PDB entry 8DAQ | electron microscopy, 4.35 A resolution (low resolution: residue-level contacts below are approximate; hydrogen-bond / salt-bridge calls are withheld) | chains E and G of the 8 polymer chains in the assembly

# Chain E (and G)
Molecule: E1 envelope glycoprotein
Source organism: Western equine encephalitis virus
Notes: chain G of this document is another copy of the same molecule, construct and numbering; everything in this record applies to it too
Reference sequence: Q1W679 (Q1W679_WEEV); residues 1-438 here correspond to UniProt positions 798-1235 (UniProt number = residue number + 797)
Chain sequence (438 residues; each row starts with the number of its first residue):
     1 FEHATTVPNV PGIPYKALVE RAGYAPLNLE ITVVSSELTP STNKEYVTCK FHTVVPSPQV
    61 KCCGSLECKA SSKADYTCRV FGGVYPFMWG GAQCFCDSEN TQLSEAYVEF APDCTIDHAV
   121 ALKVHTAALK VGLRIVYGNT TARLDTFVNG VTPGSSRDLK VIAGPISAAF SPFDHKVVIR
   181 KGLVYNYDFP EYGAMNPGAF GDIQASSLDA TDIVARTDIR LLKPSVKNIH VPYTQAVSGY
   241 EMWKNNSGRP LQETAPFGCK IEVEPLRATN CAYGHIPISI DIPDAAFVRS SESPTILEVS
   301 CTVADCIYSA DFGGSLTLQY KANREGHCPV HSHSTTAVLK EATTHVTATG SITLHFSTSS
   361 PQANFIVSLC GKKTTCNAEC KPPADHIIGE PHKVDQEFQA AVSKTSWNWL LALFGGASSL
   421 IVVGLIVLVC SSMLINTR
Disulfides: Cys-49/Cys-114, Cys-62/Cys-94, Cys-63/Cys-96, Cys-68/Cys-78, Cys-259/Cys-271, Cys-301/Cys-376, Cys-306/Cys-380, Cys-328/Cys-370
Glycans and other covalent adducts: N-acetylglucosamine (NAG) linked to Asn-139

# How chain E and chain G interact
Contacting residue pairs - 12 pairs, chain E then chain G:
  Ser-41(E) with Asn-43(G)
  Asn-43(E) with Ser-41(G)
  His-125(E) with His-125(G)
  Thr-126(E) with His-175(G)
  Asn-149(E) with Glu-191(G)
  Thr-152(E) with Gly-193(G); Ala-194(G)
  His-175(E) with Thr-126(G)
  Glu-191(E) with Asn-149(G)
  Tyr-192(E) with Phe-147(G)
  Gly-193(E) with Thr-152(G)
  Ala-194(E) with Thr-152(G)
Interface residues without a listed pair, chain E (13 interface residues in all): Phe-147, Val-151
Interface residues without a listed pair, chain G (13 interface residues in all): Val-151, Tyr-192

# Summary
Chain E and chain G each contribute 13 residues to their interface. N-acetylglucosamine is covalently linked
to Asn-139(E).
Chain E and chain G are both E1 envelope glycoprotein (Western equine encephalitis virus); the structure,
CryoEM structure of Western equine encephalitis virus VLP, was determined by electron microscopy together with
8DAN and 8SQN from the same study.
